PDB entry 6UWJ | X-ray diffraction, 1.85 A resolution | chains A and B of the 3 polymer chains in the assembly

[Chain A]
Molecule: I-OnuI-e-Therm-hChr11v2
Organism: synthetic construct
Chain sequence (296 residues; numbered 6 to 301; the number before each row is that of its first residue):
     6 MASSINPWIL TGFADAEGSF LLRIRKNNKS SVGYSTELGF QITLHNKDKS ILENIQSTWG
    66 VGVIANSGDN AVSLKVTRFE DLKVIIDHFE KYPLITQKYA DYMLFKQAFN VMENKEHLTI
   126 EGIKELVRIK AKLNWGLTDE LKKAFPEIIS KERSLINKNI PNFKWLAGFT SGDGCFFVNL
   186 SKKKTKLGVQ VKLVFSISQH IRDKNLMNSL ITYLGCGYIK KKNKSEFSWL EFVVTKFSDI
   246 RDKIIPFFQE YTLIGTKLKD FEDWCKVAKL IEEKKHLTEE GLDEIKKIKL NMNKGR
Unresolved in the structure: 6, 300-301
Ion coordination: Ca2+ site 1: Ala21, Asp178 (shared with DC14(B) of chain B; 1 residue of chain C); Ca2+ site 2: Glu22, Gly177 (shared with DG15(B) of chain B); Ca2+ site 3: Glu22, Thr48 (shared with 2 residues of chain C); Ca2+ site 4 near Glu145 (its only coordinating residue here)
What the authors report for this chain:
  - binding site for the 27-nt DNA strand (chain B): Glu236
  - conformationally variable residues (side-chain flip): Glu236

[Chain B]
Molecule: 27-nt DNA strand
Sequence (27 nucleotides; row label = number of the first residue in the row; numbers below 1 keep their minus sign (DG-1 is residue -1)):
    -1 GGGTTTCCAC TTATTCGACC TCTCAGG
Unresolved in the structure: -1, 25
Ion coordination: Ca2+ site 1: DC14 (shared with Ala21(A), Asp178(A) of chain A; 1 residue of chain C); Ca2+ site 2: DG15 (shared with Glu22(A), Gly177(A) of chain A)

[Interface between chain A and chain B]
Residue-residue contacts (60; chain A residue first):
  Glu22(A) - DG15(B)  phosphate contact
  Arg28(A) - DC5(B)  base contact
  Lys34(A) - DG1(B)  sugar contact
  Lys34(A) - DT2(B)  base contact
  Ser35(A) - DT2(B)  phosphate contact
  Ser36(A) - DG1(B)  hydrogen bond to the phosphate
  Ser36(A) - DT2(B)  hydrogen bond to the phosphate
  Ser40(A) - DT3(B)  base contact
  Thr41(A) - DT4(B)  base contact
  Glu42(A) - DT4(B)  base contact
  Glu42(A) - DC5(B)  hydrogen bond to the base
  Val68(A) - DC5(B)  phosphate contact
  Val68(A) - DC6(B)  phosphate contact
  Asn71(A) - DC8(B)  base contact
  Ser72(A) - DC8(B)  base contact
  Ser72(A) - DT9(B)  hydrogen bond to the base
  Gly73(A) - DC8(B)  base contact
  Gly73(A) - DT9(B)  base contact
  Lys80(A) - DC8(B)  base contact
  Thr82(A) - DT4(B)  phosphate contact
  Arg83(A) - DT4(B)  salt bridge to the phosphate
  Arg83(A) - DC5(B)  salt bridge to the phosphate
  Phe84(A) - DT4(B)  hydrogen bond to the phosphate
  His122(A) - DT3(B)  salt bridge to the phosphate
  Leu123(A) - DT2(B)  phosphate contact
  Trp140(A) - DT10(B)  base contact
  Trp140(A) - DA11(B)  sugar contact
  Gly177(A) - DG15(B)  phosphate contact
  Asp178(A) - DC14(B)  phosphate contact
  Asp178(A) - DG15(B)  phosphate contact
  Gly179(A) - DG15(B)  sugar contact
  Gly179(A) - DA16(B)  phosphate contact
  Cys180(A) - DG15(B)  sugar contact
  Cys180(A) - DA16(B)  hydrogen bond to the phosphate
  Phe182(A) - DC17(B)  base contact
  Phe182(A) - DC18(B)  phosphate contact
  Asn184(A) - DC18(B)  base contact
  Asn184(A) - DT19(B)  hydrogen bond to the base
  Leu185(A) - DT19(B)  base contact
  Ser186(A) - DT19(B)  base contact
  Ser186(A) - DC20(B)  hydrogen bond to the base
  Lys188(A) - DC20(B)  base contact
  Lys188(A) - DT21(B)  base contact
  Gln195(A) - DC20(B)  base contact
  Ser203(A) - DC14(B)  sugar contact
  Gln204(A) - DC14(B)  phosphate contact
  His205(A) - DT13(B)  phosphate contact
  His205(A) - DC14(B)  hydrogen bond to the phosphate
  Phe232(A) - DT12(B)  sugar contact
  Phe232(A) - DT13(B)  phosphate contact
  Trp234(A) - DT13(B)  base contact
  Trp234(A) - DC14(B)  base contact
  Glu236(A) - DA16(B)  hydrogen bond to the base
  Lys262(A) - DG15(B)  phosphate contact
  Lys262(A) - DA16(B)  salt bridge to the phosphate
  Lys294(A) - DC18(B)  salt bridge to the phosphate
  Asn298(A) - DA16(B)  phosphate contact
  Asn298(A) - DC17(B)  hydrogen bond to the phosphate
  Lys299(A) - DA16(B)  phosphate contact
  Lys299(A) - DC17(B)  phosphate contact
Interface residues without a listed pair, chain A (50 interface residues in all): Arg30, Asn32, Ile69, Ala70, Phe181, Lys187, Lys197, Lys227, Lys229, Asp265, Met297
Interface residues without a listed pair, chain B (21 interface residues in all): DA7

[In short]
50 residues of chain A face 21 of chain B across their interface; the contacts include 11 hydrogen bonds and 5
salt bridges. Polar pairs include Glu42(A)-DC5(B), Ser72(A)-DT9(B) and Asn184(A)-DT19(B). The paper reports a
binding site for the 27-nt DNA strand (chain B) at Glu236(A); conformational variability at Glu236(A).
Here chain A is I-OnuI-e-Therm-hChr11v2 (synthetic construct) and chain B is a 27-nt DNA strand. Entry 6UWJ
(Intermediate engineered variant of I-OnuI meganuclease with improved thermostability and partially altered
specificity) was determined by X-ray diffraction, deposited together with 6UVW, 6UW0, 6UWG, 6UWH and 6UWK.
